8G6K - chains E and G of the 7 polymer chains in the assembly; structure by electron microscopy, 3.60 A resolution.

== Chain E (and G) ==
Name: Capsid protein
From: Human immunodeficiency virus 1
Notes: chain G of this document is another copy of the same molecule, construct and numbering; everything in this record applies to it too
UniProtKB: B6DRA0 (B6DRA0_9HIV1); residues 1-231 here correspond to UniProt positions 133-363 (UniProt number = residue number + 132)
Chain sequence (232 residues; row label = number of the first residue in the row; numbering starts at 0):
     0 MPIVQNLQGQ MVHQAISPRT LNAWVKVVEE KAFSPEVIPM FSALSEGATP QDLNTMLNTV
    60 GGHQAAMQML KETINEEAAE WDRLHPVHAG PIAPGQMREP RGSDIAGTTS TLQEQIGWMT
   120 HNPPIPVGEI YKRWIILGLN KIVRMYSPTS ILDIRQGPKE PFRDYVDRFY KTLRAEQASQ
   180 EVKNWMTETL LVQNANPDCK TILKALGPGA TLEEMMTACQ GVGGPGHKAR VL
Not modelled in the structure: 0-11, 86-95, 221-231
Construct notes: initiating methionine (0)

== How chain E and chain G interact ==
Residue-residue contacts - 5 pairs, chain E then chain G:
  Asn-57(E) with Pro-38(G)
  Thr-58(E) with Glu-35(G)
  Val-59(E) with Glu-35(G)
  Gln-63(E) with Asp-166(G); Lys-170(G)
Also at the interface, not in a pair above, chain E (6 interface residues in all): Ala-14, Ala-64
Also at the interface, not in a pair above, chain G (6 interface residues in all): Glu-45, Tyr-169

== Summary ==
Chain E and chain G each contribute 6 residues to their interface.
Both chains are Capsid protein (Human immunodeficiency virus 1). Entry 8G6K (HIV-1 CA lattice bound to IP6;
from capsid-like particles) was determined by electron microscopy (same publication as 8G6L, 8G6M, 8G6N and
8G6O).
